PDB entry 1K4G | X-ray diffraction, 1.70 A resolution | chain A

[Chain A]
Protein: tRNA-guanine transglycosylase
Organism: Zymomonas mobilis
Notes: EC 2.4.2.29
Reference sequence: P28720 (TGT_ZYMMO); residues 1-386 here correspond to UniProt positions 0-385 (UniProt number = residue number - 1)
Amino-acid sequence (386 residues; numbered 1 to 386; the number before each row is that of its first residue):
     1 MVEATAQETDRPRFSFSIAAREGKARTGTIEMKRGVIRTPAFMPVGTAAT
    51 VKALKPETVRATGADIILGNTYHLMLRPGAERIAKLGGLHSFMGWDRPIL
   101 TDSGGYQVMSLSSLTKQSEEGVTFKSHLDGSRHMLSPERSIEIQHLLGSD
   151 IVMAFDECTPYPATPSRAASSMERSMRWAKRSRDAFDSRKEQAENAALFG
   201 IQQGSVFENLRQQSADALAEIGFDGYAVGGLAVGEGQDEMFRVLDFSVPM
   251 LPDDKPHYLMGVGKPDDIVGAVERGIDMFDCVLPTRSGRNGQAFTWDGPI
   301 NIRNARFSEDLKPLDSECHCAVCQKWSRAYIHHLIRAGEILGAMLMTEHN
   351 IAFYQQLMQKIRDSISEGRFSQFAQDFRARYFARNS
Disordered / not traced: 1-10, 383-386
Metal / ion sites: Zn2+: Cys318, Cys320, Cys323, His349
Ligand contacts: AIQ (2,6-diamino-8-(1H-imidazol-2-ylsulfanylmethyl)-3H-quinazoline-4-one): Ser103, Tyr106, Asp156, Cys158, Ile201, Gln203, Gly229, Gly230, Leu231, Ala232, Val233, Met260, Gly261, Asp280, Cys281, Val282

[In short]
Chain A binds compound AIQ. The Zn2+ site is built by Cys318, Cys320, Cys323 and His349.
Chain A is tRNA-guanine transglycosylase (Zymomonas mobilis); the structure, Crystal structure of tRNA-guanine
transglycosylase (tgt) complexed with 2,6-diamino-8-(1H-imidazol-2-ylsulfanylmethyl)-3H-quinazoline-4-one, was
determined by X-ray diffraction, deposited together with 1K4H.
